PDB entry 1BC5 | X-ray diffraction, 2.20 A resolution | chains A and T

Chain A:
Molecule: Chemotaxis receptor methyltransferase
Organism: Salmonella typhimurium
Notes: EC 2.1.1.80
UniProt: P07801 (CHER_SALTY); residue numbers follow UniProt; this construct covers 16-284
Amino-acid sequence (269 residues; row label = number of the first residue in the row):
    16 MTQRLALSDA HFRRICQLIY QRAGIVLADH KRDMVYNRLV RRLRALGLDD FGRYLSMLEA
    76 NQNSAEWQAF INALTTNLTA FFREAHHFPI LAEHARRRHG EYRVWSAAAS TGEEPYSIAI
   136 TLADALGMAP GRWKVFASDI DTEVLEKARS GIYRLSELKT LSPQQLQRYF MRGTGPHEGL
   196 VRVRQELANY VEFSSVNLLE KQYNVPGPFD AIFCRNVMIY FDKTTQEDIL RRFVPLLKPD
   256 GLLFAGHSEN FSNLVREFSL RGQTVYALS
Curated features (UniProtKB/Swiss-Prot):
  - binding site (S-adenosyl-L-methionine): Asn92, Thr94, Arg98, Glu129, Asp154, Asn212, Leu213, Arg230, Asn231
Ion coordination: Co2+: His114, His192
Small-molecule neighbours: S-adenosylhomocysteine (SAH): Ala38, Ile40, Thr90, Thr91, Asn92, Leu93, Thr94, Ala95, Arg98, Ala122, Ala123, Ser125, Glu129, Asp154, Ile155, Asp156, Val211, Asn212, Leu213, Leu214, Arg230, Asn231, Val232, Tyr235, Phe236

Chain T:
Molecule: Chemotaxis receptor
Notes: fragment: c-terminal pentapeptide, acetylated asn-trp-glu-thr-phe
Amino-acid sequence (6 residues; row label = number of the first residue in the row; numbering starts at 0):
     0 XNWETF
Modified residues: ACE (acetyl group) at position 0

Interface between chain A and chain T:
Contacting residue pairs - 19 pairs, chain A then chain T:
  Leu181(A) with Phe5(T)
  Gln182(A) with Phe5(T), hydrogen bond (side chain-backbone)
  Phe185(A) with Phe5(T)
  Met186(A) with Glu3(T); Phe5(T)
  Arg187(A) with Trp2(T); Glu3(T), salt bridge; Thr4(T); Phe5(T)
  Gly188(A) with Asn1(T); Trp2(T)
  Thr189(A) with Asn1(T), hydrogen bond (backbone-backbone); Glu3(T)
  Pro191(A) with ACE_0(T)
  His192(A) with Trp2(T)
  Val196(A) with Trp2(T); Phe5(T), hydrophobic
  Arg197(A) with Trp2(T)
  Arg199(A) with Thr4(T), hydrogen bond
Also at the interface, not in a pair above, chain A (15 interface residues in all): Ile167, Leu170, Leu195

In short:
Chain A and chain T form an interface of 15 and 6 residues respectively, with 3 hydrogen bonds and 1 salt
bridge. Polar contacts include Arg187(A)-Glu3(T), Gln182(A)-Phe5(T) and Arg199(A)-Thr4(T). Ligands of chain A:
S-adenosylhomocysteine. UniProt lists 9 S-adenosyl-L-methionine-binding residues on chain A.
Here chain A is Chemotaxis receptor methyltransferase (Salmonella typhimurium) and chain T is Chemotaxis
receptor. Entry 1BC5 (Chemotaxis receptor recognition by protein methyltransferase cher) was determined by
X-ray diffraction.
